7KDM - chains A and B of the 3 polymer chains in the assembly; structure by X-ray diffraction, 2.30 A resolution.

# Chain A
Protein: Ricin chain A
Source organism: Ricinus communis
Sequence (267 residues; row label = number of the first residue in the row):
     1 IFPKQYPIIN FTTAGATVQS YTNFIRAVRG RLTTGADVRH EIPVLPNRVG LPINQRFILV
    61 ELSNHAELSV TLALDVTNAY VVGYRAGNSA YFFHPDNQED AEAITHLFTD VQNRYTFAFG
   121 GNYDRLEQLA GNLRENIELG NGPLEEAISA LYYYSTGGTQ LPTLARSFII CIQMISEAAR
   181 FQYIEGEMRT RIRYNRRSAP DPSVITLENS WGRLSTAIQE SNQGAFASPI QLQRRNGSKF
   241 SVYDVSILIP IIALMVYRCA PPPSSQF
Unresolved in the structure: 1-4, 262-267
Covalent attachments: glycan linked to Asn-10
Bound ions: Zn2+ site 1: His-65 (shared with 1 residue of chain D); Zn2+ site 2 near His-94 (its only coordinating residue here); Zn2+ site 3: Glu-102 (shared with 1 residue of chain D)

# Chain B
Protein: Ricin chain B
Source organism: Ricinus communis
Notes: EC 3.2.2.22
UniProt: P02879 (RICI_RICCO); residues 1-262 here correspond to UniProt positions 315-576 (UniProt number = residue number + 314)
Sequence (262 residues; numbered 1 to 262; the number before each row is that of its first residue):
     1 ADVCMDPEPI VRIVGRNGLC VDVRDGRFHN GNAIQLWPCK SNTDANQLWT LKRDNTIRSN
    61 GKCLTTYGYS PGVYVMIYDC NTAATDATRW QIWDNGTIIN PRSSLVLAAT SGNSGTTLTV
   121 QTNIYAVSQG WLPTNNTQPF VTTIVGLYGL CLQANSGQVW IEDCSSEKAE QQWALYADGS
   181 IRPQQNRDNC LTSDSNIRET VVKILSCGPA SSGQRWMFKN DGTILNLYSG LVLDVRASDP
   241 SLKQIILYPL HGDPNQIWLP LF
Unresolved in the structure: 1-2, 167
Disulfide bonds: Cys-20/Cys-39, Cys-63/Cys-80, Cys-151/Cys-164, Cys-190/Cys-207
Covalent attachments: N-acetylglucosamine (NAG) linked to Asn-95, Asn-135
Bound ions: Zn2+ site 1: His-29 (shared with 1 residue of chain E); Zn2+ site 2 near Asp-94 (its only coordinating residue here); Zn2+ site 3: Asp-194 (shared with 1 residue of chain E)

# Interface between chain A and chain B
Pairs across the interface (58; chain A residue first):
  Gln-19(A) / Pro-254(B)
  Arg-39(A) / Cys-4(B)
  His-40(A) / Asp-94(B)
  Glu-41(A) / Met-217(B)
  Glu-41(A) / Lys-219(B)  salt bridge
  Glu-41(A) / Asn-220(B)
  Ile-42(A) / Asn-220(B)
  Pro-43(A) / Asn-220(B)
  Gln-182(A) / Asn-220(B)  hydrogen bond (side chain-backbone)
  Tyr-183(A) / Leu-259(B)  hydrophobic
  Tyr-183(A) / Pro-260(B)
  Tyr-183(A) / Leu-261(B)  hydrophobic
  Tyr-183(A) / Phe-262(B)  hydrophobic
  Glu-187(A) / Leu-261(B)
  Arg-193(A) / Tyr-148(B)  hydrogen bond (side chain-backbone)
  Arg-193(A) / Gly-149(B)
  Tyr-194(A) / Tyr-148(B)
  Tyr-194(A) / Gly-149(B)
  Ser-203(A) / Phe-262(B)
  Gln-219(A) / Cys-4(B)  hydrogen bond (backbone-side chain)
  Glu-220(A) / Met-5(B)
  Glu-220(A) / Pro-7(B)
  Ser-221(A) / Pro-7(B)
  Asn-222(A) / Asp-6(B)
  Asn-222(A) / Pro-7(B)  hydrogen bond (side chain-backbone)
  Asn-222(A) / Pro-9(B)
  Asn-222(A) / Leu-51(B)  hydrogen bond (side chain-backbone)
  Asn-222(A) / Lys-52(B)
  Gln-223(A) / Asn-55(B)
  Gln-223(A) / Gln-91(B)
  Gln-223(A) / Ile-92(B)  hydrogen bond (side chain-backbone)
  Ala-225(A) / Leu-51(B)  hydrophobic
  Phe-226(A) / Pro-9(B)
  Ala-227(A) / Pro-7(B)  hydrophobic
  Gln-233(A) / Phe-262(B)
  Arg-234(A) / Phe-262(B)
  Arg-235(A) / Phe-262(B)  hydrogen bond (side chain-backbone)
  Phe-240(A) / Phe-140(B)  hydrophobic
  Phe-240(A) / Phe-262(B)  hydrophobic
  Ser-241(A) / Asn-136(B)  hydrogen bond (backbone-side chain)
  Ser-241(A) / Phe-140(B)
  Tyr-243(A) / Thr-134(B)
  Tyr-243(A) / Asn-135(B)
  Tyr-243(A) / Asn-136(B)
  Asp-244(A) / Pro-133(B)
  Ser-246(A) / Asp-94(B)  hydrogen bond (side chain-backbone)
  Ser-246(A) / Leu-132(B)
  Ile-249(A) / Met-217(B)  hydrophobic
  Ile-249(A) / Phe-218(B)
  Ile-249(A) / Lys-219(B)
  Ile-249(A) / Asn-220(B)  hydrogen bond (backbone-side chain)
  Pro-250(A) / Phe-218(B)  hydrophobic
  Pro-250(A) / Lys-219(B)
  Ile-252(A) / Asn-220(B)  hydrogen bond (backbone-side chain)
  Cys-259(A) / Cys-4(B)  disulfide
  Ala-260(A) / Val-3(B)
  Ala-260(A) / Cys-4(B)  hydrogen bond (backbone-backbone)
  Pro-261(A) / Val-3(B)
Also at the interface, not in a pair above, chain A (41 interface residues in all): Arg-26, Gly-186, Leu-207, Val-245, Ile-247, Ile-251, Ala-253
Also at the interface, not in a pair above, chain B (34 interface residues in all): Glu-8, Arg-53, Trp-90, Gly-252, Ile-257
Inter-chain disulfides: Cys-259(A)/Cys-4(B)

# In short
41 residues of chain A and 34 residues of chain B are in contact, with 1 disulfide bond, 12 hydrogen bonds and
1 salt bridge. Among the polar pairs are Glu-41(A)/Lys-219(B), Gln-182(A)/Asn-220(B) and
Arg-193(A)/Tyr-148(B). Covalently linked N-acetylglucosamine: at Asn-95(B) and Asn-135(B).
Chain A is Ricin chain A and chain B is Ricin chain B, both from Ricinus communis; the structure, Ricin bound
to VHH antibody V5G6, was determined by X-ray diffraction together with 7KBI, 7KBK, 7KC9, 7KD0 and 7KD2 from
the same study.
